4LNI - chains D and J of the 12 polymer chains in the assembly; structure by X-ray diffraction, 2.58 A resolution.

[Chain D (and J)]
Molecule: Glutamine synthetase
From: Bacillus subtilis
Notes: EC 6.3.1.2; chain J of this document is another copy of the same molecule, construct and numbering; everything in this record applies to it too
Reference sequence: P12425 (GLNA_BACSU); residue numbers follow UniProt; this construct covers 2-444
Chain sequence (443 residues; numbered 2 to 444; the number before each row is that of its first residue):
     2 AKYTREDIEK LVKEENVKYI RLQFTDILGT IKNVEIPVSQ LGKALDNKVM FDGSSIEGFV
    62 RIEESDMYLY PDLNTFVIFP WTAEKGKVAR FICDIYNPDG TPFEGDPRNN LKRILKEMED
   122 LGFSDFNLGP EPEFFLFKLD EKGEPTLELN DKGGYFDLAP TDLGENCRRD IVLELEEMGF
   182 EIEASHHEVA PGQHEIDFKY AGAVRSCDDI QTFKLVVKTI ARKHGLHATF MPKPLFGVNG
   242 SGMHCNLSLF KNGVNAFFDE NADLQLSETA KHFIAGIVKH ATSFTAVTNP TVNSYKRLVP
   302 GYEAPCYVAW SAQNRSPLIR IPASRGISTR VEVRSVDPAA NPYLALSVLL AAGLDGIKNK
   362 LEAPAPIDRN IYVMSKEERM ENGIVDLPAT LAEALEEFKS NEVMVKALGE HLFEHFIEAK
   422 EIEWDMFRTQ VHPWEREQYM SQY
Metal / ion sites: Mg2+ site 1: E132, E333 (together with ADP, L-methionine-S-sulfoximine phosphate); Mg2+ site 2: E132, E196 (together with ADP, L-methionine-S-sulfoximine phosphate); Mg2+ site 3: E134, E189, E196 (together with L-methionine-S-sulfoximine phosphate)
Small-molecule neighbours:
  - ADP (adenosine-5'-diphosphate): N128, L129, G130, P131, E132, E184, E196, D198, F199, K200, Y201, N247, L248, S249, F251, N256, R316, R321, I328, S329, T330, R331, E333
  - L-methionine-S-sulfoximine phosphate (P3S): E132, E134, Y156, E189, V190, Q194, E196, N240, G241, S242, G243, H245, R298, Y303, E304, A305, R316, R321, E333, R335
From the paper describing this entry:
  - catalytic residues: D53, E304, R316 (proposed by the authors, not directly observed)
  - binding site for ADP: R321, R331
  - binding site for L-methionine-S-sulfoximine phosphate: E134, G241, H245, R298, E304, R316, R321, R335
  - mutagenesis - E304A/A305G: abolished catalytic activity
  - mutagenesis - R62A: unchanged catalytic activity on ammonium
  - mutagenesis - E304A: decreased binding to ammonium
  - mutagenesis - R62A: abolished signaling
  - mutagenesis - R62A: unchanged binding to ammonium

[How chain D and chain J interact]
Pairs across the interface (84):
  L29(D) - Q443(J)
  T147(D) - M441(J)
  L148(D) - R437(J)
  L148(D) - M441(J)  hydrophobic
  K219(D) - Y444(J)  hydrogen bond (side chain-backbone)
  H228(D) - M441(J)
  H228(D) - S442(J)  hydrogen bond
  T230(D) - M441(J)  hydrogen bond (side chain-backbone)
  T230(D) - Y444(J)  hydrogen bond (side chain-backbone)
  F231(D) - Y444(J)  hydrogen bond (backbone-backbone)
  M232(D) - E436(J)
  M232(D) - R437(J)
  M232(D) - Y440(J)  hydrophobic
  M232(D) - M441(J)
  M232(D) - Y444(J)
  K234(D) - V432(J)
  P235(D) - V432(J)
  P235(D) - R437(J)  hydrogen bond (backbone-side chain)
  L236(D) - V432(J)
  F237(D) - T430(J)
  F237(D) - Q431(J)
  F237(D) - V432(J)
  T292(D) - Y440(J)
  T292(D) - Y444(J)
  V293(D) - Y440(J)  hydrogen bond (backbone-side chain)
  N294(D) - V432(J)
  N294(D) - E436(J)  hydrogen bond
  N294(D) - Y440(J)
  K297(D) - R429(J)
  K297(D) - Q431(J)  hydrogen bond (side chain-backbone)
  K297(D) - H433(J)
  K297(D) - E436(J)  salt bridge
  A340(D) - Y444(J)
  A390(D) - R429(J)
  E424(D) - Y440(J)  hydrogen bond
  F428(D) - W435(J)  hydrophobic
  R429(D) - K297(J)  hydrogen bond (backbone-side chain)
  R429(D) - V300(J)
  R429(D) - A390(J)
  T430(D) - F237(J)
  T430(D) - V300(J)
  Q431(D) - F237(J)
  Q431(D) - K297(J)  hydrogen bond (backbone-side chain)
  Q431(D) - W435(J)
  V432(D) - K234(J)
  V432(D) - P235(J)
  V432(D) - N294(J)
  V432(D) - K297(J)
  H433(D) - K297(J)
  H433(D) - F428(J)
  H433(D) - H433(J)
  H433(D) - W435(J)
  P434(D) - P434(J)  hydrophobic
  W435(D) - E424(J)
  W435(D) - M427(J)  hydrophobic
  W435(D) - F428(J)  hydrophobic
  W435(D) - Q431(J)
  W435(D) - H433(J)
  E436(D) - M232(J)
  E436(D) - N294(J)  hydrogen bond
  E436(D) - K297(J)  salt bridge
  E436(D) - F428(J)
  R437(D) - L148(J)
  R437(D) - M232(J)
  R437(D) - P235(J)  hydrogen bond (side chain-backbone)
  R437(D) - L236(J)
  Y440(D) - M232(J)  hydrophobic
  Y440(D) - T292(J)
  Y440(D) - V293(J)  hydrogen bond (side chain-backbone)
  Y440(D) - N294(J)
  Y440(D) - E424(J)  hydrogen bond
  M441(D) - F138(J)  hydrophobic
  M441(D) - L148(J)  hydrophobic
  M441(D) - H228(J)  hydrogen bond (backbone-side chain)
  M441(D) - T230(J)  hydrogen bond (backbone-side chain)
  M441(D) - M232(J)
  S442(D) - H228(J)
  Q443(D) - L29(J)
  Y444(D) - L29(J)
  Y444(D) - T230(J)  hydrogen bond (backbone-side chain)
  Y444(D) - F231(J)  hydrogen bond (backbone-backbone)
  Y444(D) - M232(J)
  Y444(D) - T292(J)
  Y444(D) - A340(J)
Also at the interface, not in a pair above, chain D (39 interface residues in all): F138, P146, A229, V300, M427
Also at the interface, not in a pair above, chain J (41 interface residues in all): P146, K219, A229, Y296, L299, K421

[In short]
The interface between chain D and chain J involves 39 residues on one side and 41 on the other; the contacts
include 20 hydrogen bonds and 2 salt bridges. Polar pairs include K297(D)-E436(J), K219(D)-Y444(J) and
H228(D)-S442(J). From the paper: catalytic residues D53(D), E304(D) and R316(D); E304A/A305G of chain D
abolish catalytic activity; 3 substitutions were tested in all.
Chain D and chain J are both Glutamine synthetase (Bacillus subtilis); the structure, B. subtilis glutamine
synthetase structures reveal large active site conformational changes and basis for isoenzyme specific ...,
was determined by X-ray diffraction, deposited together with 4LNF, 4LNN, 4LNO and 4LNK.
